6NJO - chains E and F of the 6 polymer chains in the assembly; structure by electron microscopy, 3.34 A resolution.

Chain E (and F):
Protein: Translocator EscN
Source organism: Escherichia coli O127:H6 (strain E2348/69 / EPEC)
Notes: chain F of this document is another copy of the same molecule, construct and numbering; everything in this record applies to it too
UniProtKB: B7UMA6 (B7UMA6_ECO27); residue numbers follow UniProt; this construct covers 1-446
Amino-acid sequence (449 residues; numbered -2 to 446; the number before each row is that of its first residue; numbers below 1 keep their minus sign (Gly-2 is residue -2)):
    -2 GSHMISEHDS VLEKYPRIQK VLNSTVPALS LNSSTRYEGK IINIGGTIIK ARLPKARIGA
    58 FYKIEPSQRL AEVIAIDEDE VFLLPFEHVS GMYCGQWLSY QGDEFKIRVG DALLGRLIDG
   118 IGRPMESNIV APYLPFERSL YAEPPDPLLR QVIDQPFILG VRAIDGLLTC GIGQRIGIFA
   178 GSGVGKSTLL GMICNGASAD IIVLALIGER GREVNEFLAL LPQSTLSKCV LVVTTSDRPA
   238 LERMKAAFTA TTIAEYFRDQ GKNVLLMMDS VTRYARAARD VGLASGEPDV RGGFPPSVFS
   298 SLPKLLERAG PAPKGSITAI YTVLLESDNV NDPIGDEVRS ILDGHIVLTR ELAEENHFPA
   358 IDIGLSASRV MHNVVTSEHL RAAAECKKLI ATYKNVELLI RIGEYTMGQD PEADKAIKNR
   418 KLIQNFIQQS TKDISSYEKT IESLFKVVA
Not modelled in the structure: -2 to 34 (chain F: -2 to 34, 323-329)
Construct notes: expression tag (-2 to 0)
Metal / ion sites: Mg2+ near Ser184 (its only coordinating residue here)
Residues lining bound ligands:
  - ADP (adenosine-5'-diphosphate): Gly178, Ser179, Gly180, Val181, Gly182, Lys183, Ser184, Thr185, Met189, Arg207, Phe355, Pro356, Thr428
  - aluminium fluoride (AF3): Gly178, Ser179, Gly180, Lys183, Ser184, Glu206, Arg207, Ser267, Leu321
Reported in the primary citation:
  - catalytic residues: Lys183, Glu206, Arg207, Arg366
  - binding site for aluminium fluoride: Lys183, Arg207, Arg366
  - binding site for ADP: Ser179 to Thr185, Phe355
  - conformationally variable residues (order/disorder transition): Glu323 to Asp329
  - mutagenesis - E401A: decreased catalytic activity

Interface between chain E and chain F:
Residue-residue contacts - 50 pairs, chain E then chain F:
  Lys52(E) with Tyr90(F); Cys91(F), hydrogen bond (side chain-backbone); Gly92(F)
  Ala53(E) with Tyr90(F)
  Ile55(E) with Ile41(F), hydrophobic; Ser87(F); Gly88(F), hydrogen bond (backbone-backbone); Met89(F)
  Ala72(E) with Ile41(F)
  Ile73(E) with Asn40(F); Ile41(F), hydrogen bond (backbone-backbone); Met89(F)
  Asp74(E) with Asn40(F), hydrogen bond
  Glu75(E) with Ile39(F); Asn40(F); Cys91(F)
  Glu140(E) with Arg235(F), salt bridge
  Pro141(E) with Asp234(F)
  Pro144(E) with Gly208(F); Val211(F); Asn212(F), hydrogen bond (backbone-side chain); Thr232(F)
  Leu145(E) with Glu123(F); Asn212(F), hydrogen bond (backbone-side chain)
  Leu146(E) with Asn212(F)
  Arg147(E) with Gly208(F); Arg209(F); Asn212(F), hydrogen bond (backbone-side chain)
  Arg172(E) with Arg207(F)
  Val287(E) with Leu280(F), hydrophobic
  Pro293(E) with Thr44(F)
  Pro300(E) with Ser233(F); Asp234(F)
  Lys301(E) with Asp234(F)
  Glu304(E) with Gly208(F), hydrogen bond (side chain-backbone)
  Ser337(E) with Arg207(F), hydrogen bond (backbone-side chain); Arg270(F); Arg273(F)
  Ile338(E) with Ser233(F); Arg270(F)
  Leu339(E) with Arg207(F)
  Asp340(E) with Arg209(F), salt bridge
  Arg366(E) with Ser179(F); Arg207(F); Arg209(F)
  Arg378(E) with Asn353(F)
  Lys385(E) with Glu351(F)
  Gln406(E) with Arg398(F); Ile399(F)
  Asp407(E) with Arg398(F), salt bridge
Other interface residues (no listed pair), chain E (39 interface residues in all): Arg54, Val149, Ile150, Glu284, Arg288, Ser294, Arg336, Asn370, Ala381, Pro408, Glu409
Other interface residues (no listed pair), chain F (37 interface residues in all): Gly42, Val86, Leu114, Met122, Glu213, Leu215, Arg276, Asp277, Ala281

Overview:
Chain E and chain F form an interface of 39 and 37 residues respectively; the contacts include 9 hydrogen
bonds and 3 salt bridges. Polar pairs include Glu140(E)-Arg235(F), Asp340(E)-Arg209(F) and
Asp407(E)-Arg398(F). Chain E binds ADP and aluminium fluoride. From the paper: catalytic residues Lys183(E),
Glu206(E) and Arg207(E) among others; E401A of chain E reduces catalytic activity.
Chain E and chain F are both Translocator EscN (Escherichia coli O127:H6 (strain E2348/69 / EPEC)); the
structure, Structure of the assembled ATPase EscN from the enteropathogenic E. coli (EPEC) type III secretion
system, was determined by electron microscopy together with 6NJP from the same study.
